8JJR - chains a and f of the 26 polymer chains in the assembly; structure by electron microscopy, 2.80 A resolution.

# Chain a
Molecule: PsaA
Organism: Symbiodinium sp
Chain sequence (687 residues; numbered 1 to 687; the number before each row is that of its first residue):
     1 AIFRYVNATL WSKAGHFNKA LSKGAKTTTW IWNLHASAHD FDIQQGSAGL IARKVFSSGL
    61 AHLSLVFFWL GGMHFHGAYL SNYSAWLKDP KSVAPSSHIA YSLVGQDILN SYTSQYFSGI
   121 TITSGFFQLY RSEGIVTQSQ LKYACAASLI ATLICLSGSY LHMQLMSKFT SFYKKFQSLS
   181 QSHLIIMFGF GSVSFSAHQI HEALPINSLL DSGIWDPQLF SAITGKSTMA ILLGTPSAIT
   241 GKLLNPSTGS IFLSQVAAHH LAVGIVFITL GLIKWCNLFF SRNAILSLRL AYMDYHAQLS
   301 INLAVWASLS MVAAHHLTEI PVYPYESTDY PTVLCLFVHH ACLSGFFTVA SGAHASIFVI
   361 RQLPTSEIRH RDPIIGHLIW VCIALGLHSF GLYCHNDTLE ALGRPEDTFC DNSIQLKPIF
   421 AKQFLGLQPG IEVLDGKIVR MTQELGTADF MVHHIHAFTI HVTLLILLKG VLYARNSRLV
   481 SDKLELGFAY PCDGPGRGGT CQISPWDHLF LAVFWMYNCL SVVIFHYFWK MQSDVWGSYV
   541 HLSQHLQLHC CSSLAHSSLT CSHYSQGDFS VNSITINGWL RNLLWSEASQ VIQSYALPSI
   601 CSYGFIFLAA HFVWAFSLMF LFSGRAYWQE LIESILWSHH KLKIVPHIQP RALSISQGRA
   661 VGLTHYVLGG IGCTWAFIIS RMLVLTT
Unresolved in the structure: 222-229, 542-555
Ion coordination: chlorophyll a Mg near Gln106 (its only coordinating residue here); 4Fe-4S cluster Fe near Cys492 (its only coordinating residue here)
Ligand contacts:
  - beta-carotene (BCR), molecule 1: Leu65, Phe68, Trp69
  - beta-carotene (BCR), molecule 2: Phe67, Leu70, His74, Ala144, Ala147, Ser148, Ala151, Phe190, Ser194
  - beta-carotene (BCR), molecule 3: Trp69, Ile186, Met187, Phe190, Gly191, Ser194
  - beta-carotene (BCR), molecule 4: Ser300, Ala304, Ser308, Thr348, Ser351, Gly352, Ala355, Leu464, Leu467, Leu468, Val471
  - beta-carotene (BCR), molecule 5: Met619, Trp628, Leu631, Ile632, Ile635
  - chlorophyll a (CLA), molecule 1: Tyr5, Val6, Asn7, Ala8, Leu10, Trp11, His16, Leu50, Lys54, Ser57, Ser58, Ala61, Ser64, Leu65, Phe68, Thr152, Leu156, Ser159, Tyr160, Met163
  - chlorophyll a (CLA), molecule 2: Trp11, His16, Phe17, Leu34, His35, Ala38, His39, Phe41, Gln44, Lys54, Ser58, Ala61, His62, Leu65
  - chlorophyll a (CLA), molecule 3: Trp11, Ala14, Trp30, Ile31, Trp32, Leu34, His35
  - chlorophyll a (CLA), molecule 4: Thr28, Ile31, Trp32, Ile632, Ile635, Leu636, His639, Ile644, Pro646, Ile648, Pro650, Arg651, Leu653
  - chlorophyll a (CLA), molecule 5: Trp32, Leu65, Val613, Phe616, Phe620, Leu653, Gln657, Ala660, Val661, Thr664, His665, Leu668
  - chlorophyll a (CLA), molecule 6: His35, Ala36, Ser37, Ala38, His39, Asp40, Asp42, His296, Leu299, Leu303, Phe346, Phe347, Val349, Ala350, Ala353, His354, Ile357, Arg361, Phe488, Trp506, Leu509, Thr664, Leu668
  - chlorophyll a (CLA), molecule 7: His39, Phe41, Val55, Ser58, Gly59, His62, Leu63, Val66, Phe67, Tyr295, His296, Gln298, Leu299, Asn302, Leu303, Trp306
  - chlorophyll a (CLA), molecule 8: His39, His62, Leu65, Val66, Trp69, Phe346, Phe347
  - chlorophyll a (CLA), molecule 9: Phe56, Leu60, Ile154, Cys155, Ser157, Gly158, Leu161, His162, Leu165, Phe172
  - chlorophyll a (CLA), molecule 10: Phe56, Gly59, Leu60, Leu63, Phe172, Tyr173, Leu179, Ser182, His183, Ile186, Met187, Trp306
  - chlorophyll a (CLA), molecule 11: Phe68, Trp69, Gly71, Gly72, Met73, Phe75, His76, Leu80, His98, Ile99, Tyr101, Cys145, Leu149
  - chlorophyll a (CLA), molecule 12: Phe68, His98, Ile99, Ala100, Tyr101, Leu103, Val104, Gln106, Leu109, Ile120, Ser602, Phe605, Ile606
  - chlorophyll a (CLA), molecule 13: Trp69, Met73, His76, Ser97, His98, Ile120, Thr121, Ile122, Thr123, Ser124, Ser602, Tyr603, Ile606, Ala609, Ala610, Val613, Leu668, Ile671, Gly672, Trp675
  - chlorophyll a (CLA), molecule 14: Trp69, Met73, Thr123, Ser124, Phe126, Cys335, Val338, His339, Cys342, Leu343, Phe346, Ile606, Ile671, Thr674, Trp675, Ile678
  - chlorophyll a (CLA), molecule 15: Trp69, Leu70, Ser124, Gly125, Phe126, Leu129, Phe188, Phe267, Trp306, Leu309, Ser310, Ala313, Leu317, Tyr323, Leu336, His339, His340, Leu343, Phe347
  - chlorophyll a (CLA), molecule 16: Leu129, Ser132, Met187, Phe188, Gly191, Ser192, Phe195, Gln199, Leu253, Val256, His259, His260, Val263, Phe267, Leu309, Val312, Ala313, His316, Leu317, Val322, Tyr323
  - chlorophyll a (CLA), molecule 17: Glu133, Gly134, Ile135, Gln140, Tyr143, Ala144, Ala147, Gly191, Ser194, Phe195, Ala197, His198, Glu202
  - chlorophyll a (CLA), molecule 18: Tyr173, Lys174, Phe176, Leu179, Ser180, His183, Leu184, Phe188, Leu288, Arg289, Tyr292, Met293, Asp294, Tyr295, Gln298, Ile301, Asn302, Val305, Trp306, Gln362
  - chlorophyll a (CLA), molecule 19: Val193, Ser194, Ser196, Ala197, Ile200, His201, Ile231, Leu261
  - chlorophyll a (CLA), molecule 20: Leu232, Ser237, Ala238, Ile239, Thr240, Ser254, Gln255, Ala258
  - chlorophyll a (CLA), molecule 21: Ile239, Thr240, Gly241, Ile251, Gln255, Val256, Ala258, His259, Ala262, Val263, Val266, His316, Ile320, Val322, Phe424, Leu425
  - chlorophyll a (CLA), molecule 22: Leu270, Ile273, Phe279, Phe280, Ser281, Ala284, Ile285
  - chlorophyll a (CLA), molecule 23: Ala284, Ile285, Leu288, Tyr292, Ile301, Ala304, Val305, Glu367
  - chlorophyll a (CLA), molecule 24: Tyr292, Ala297, Ser300, Ile301, Ala355, Phe358, Val359, Pro364, Thr365, Glu367, Leu468, Val471, Leu472
  - chlorophyll a (CLA), molecule 25: Val305, Ser308, Leu309, Val312, His315, His316, Glu319, Ile320, Phe424, Leu425
  - chlorophyll a (CLA), molecule 26: Met311, Val312, His315, Thr348, Ile460, Thr463, Leu464, Leu467, Cys519
  - chlorophyll a (CLA), molecule 27: Met311, His315, Glu319, Phe337, Phe420, Ala421, Lys422, Phe424, Gln443, Leu445, His453, His456, Ile460, Val523, His526, Tyr527, Met531
  - chlorophyll a (CLA), molecule 28: Glu367, His370, Pro373, Ile374, His377
  - chlorophyll a (CLA), molecule 29: Pro373, His377, Trp380
  - chlorophyll a (CLA), molecule 30: Ile374, His377, Leu378, Trp380, Val381, Ala457, Ile460, His461, Leu464, Leu468
  - chlorophyll a (CLA), molecule 31: Ile379, Trp380, Ile383
  - chlorophyll a (CLA), molecule 32: Ile379, Cys382, Ile383, Gly386, Leu387, Phe390, Gly391, Cys394, Phe458, Val462, Leu465, Ile466, Leu511, Phe514, Trp515
  - chlorophyll a (CLA), molecule 33: Trp380, Ile383, Ala384, Leu387, His388
  - chlorophyll a (CLA), molecule 34: Val381, Leu385, Lys417, Pro418, Ile419, Phe420, Ala421, Asp449, Phe450, His453, His454, Ala457, His461
  - chlorophyll a (CLA), molecule 35: Leu387, His388, Gly391, Leu392, Cys394, His395, Thr398, Leu399, Leu402, Arg404, Asp407, Phe409, Ile414
  - chlorophyll a (CLA), molecule 36: Phe390, Tyr393, Val452, Ile455, Phe458, Thr459, Tyr517, Asn518, Ser521, Val522, Phe525, Ile576, Trp579, Leu580, Leu584, Ala588, Ile592, Phe607, His611, Trp614, Tyr666, Gly670, Cys673, Thr674, Phe677
  - chlorophyll a (CLA), molecule 37: Phe390, Cys394, Asp397, Phe458, Phe514, Trp515, Tyr517, Asn518, Ile576, Leu580, Trp614, Tyr666
  - chlorophyll a (CLA), molecule 38: Thr398, Ala401, Leu402
  - chlorophyll a (CLA), molecule 39: Ile419, Phe420, Lys422
  - chlorophyll a (CLA), molecule 40: Leu580, Leu584, Trp585, Trp614
  - chlorophyll a (CLA), molecule 41: Phe605, Leu608, Ala609, His611, Phe612, Trp614, Ala615
  - chlorophyll a (CLA), molecule 42: Phe612, Ala615, Phe616, Leu618, Met619, Phe622, Ser623, Tyr627, Trp628, Leu631
  - chlorophyll a (CLA), molecule 43: Ile635, Ser638, His639, Leu642, Ile644
  - chlorophyll a (CLA), molecule 44: Trp637, Ser638, Lys641, Leu642
  - phylloquinone (PQN): Trp32, Met619, Phe620, Ser623, Gly624, Arg625, Trp628, Ile632, Arg651, Ala652, Leu653, Ser654, Gly658
  - 4Fe-4S cluster (SF4): Pro491, Cys492, Gly494, Pro495, Cys501, Ile655, Arg659
  - Dinoxanthin (UIX; [(1S,5R)-3,3,5-trimethyl-5-oxidanyl-4-[(3E,5E,7E,9E,11E,13E,15E,17E)-3,7,12,16-tetramethyl-18-[(1S,4S,6R)-2,2,6-trimethyl-4-oxidanyl-7-oxabicyclo[4.1.0]heptan-1-yl]octadeca-1,3,5,7,9,11,13,15,17-nonaenylidene]cyclohexyl] ethanoate): Tyr101, Ser102, Leu103
What the authors report for this chain:
  - conformationally variable residues (loop rearrangement): Ile2 to Val6, Gln44 to Ser47, Gln164 to Ser171, Gly213 to Leu244, Cys276 to Asp294, Gln362 to Ile368, Ala421 to Ile431, Tyr539 to Cys561

# Chain f
Molecule: PsaF
Organism: Symbiodinium sp
Chain sequence (279 residues; row label = number of the first residue in the row):
     1 MARPGSALLC VAAATVLVAA AVAFVGSPAG THAPSTGRSV ELGSRALPPA AESAAASGEA
    61 AAEQSGAESF MKWTAAGLLA GLVMAVSSST PASALPKPTD MFGGVDIDLE NTPEHWTIKA
   121 SKRLELCKDN KAYKKKFKDE LYKTEKQQKK YATGSAVYAR FNKKIAQIKN RQEAYGDRLC
   181 GKQDGNPRVV ATGEWNVRAS VMWPASIFLY TAGWIGWAGR SYLIRTNDET KELNIDVPLA
   241 LTCMASGFSW PVAAWQEIVN GEMAVPSSQI HPGGPYTQS
Unresolved in the structure: 1-110
Disulfide bonds: Cys127-Cys180
Ion coordination: chlorophyll a Mg near Thr192 (its only coordinating residue here)
Ligand contacts:
  - beta-carotene (BCR), molecule 1: Ala191, Thr192, Gly193, Met202, Gly213, Gly216, Trp217, Arg220, Trp250, Ala254, Met263
  - beta-carotene (BCR), molecule 2: Pro204, Ile207, Phe208, Thr211, Ile215
  - chlorophyll a (CLA), molecule 1: Trp116, Thr117, Thr192, Gly193, Glu194, Trp195, Met202
  - chlorophyll a (CLA), molecule 2: Ala191, Met202, Ala205, Ser206, Leu209
  - chlorophyll a (CLA), molecule 3: Pro204, Ala205, Phe208, Leu209, Ala212, Gly213, Ile215, Gly216, Trp250
  - chlorophyll a (CLA), molecule 4: Leu209, Trp255, Ile258, Ala264, Ser267
  - chlorophyll a (CLA), molecule 5: Tyr210, Phe248, Ser249, Pro251, Val252
  - chlorophyll a (CLA), molecule 6: Thr211, Trp214, Ile215, Ala218, Met244
  - chlorophyll a (CLA), molecule 7: Trp214, Ala245, Phe248
  - chlorophyll a (CLA), molecule 8: Ile215, Gly216, Ala218, Gly219, Arg220, Tyr222, Leu223, Ala240, Cys243, Met244
  - chlorophyll a (CLA), molecule 9: Tyr222, Leu223, Glu232, Ile235
  - chlorophyll a (CLA), molecule 10: Leu241, Met244, Ala245

# How chain a and chain f interact
Pairs across the interface (47):
  Ser12(a) with Asn234(f)
  Ala25(a) with Glu229(f); Leu233(f), hydrophobic
  Lys26(a) with Glu229(f), salt bridge
  Trp30(a) with Leu233(f), hydrophobic
  Asp107(a) with Lys164(f)
  Ser111(a) with Tyr151(f)
  Tyr112(a) with Lys150(f); Tyr151(f), hydrogen bond (backbone-side chain)
  Ser114(a) with Tyr151(f)
  Gln115(a) with Lys150(f), hydrogen bond (side chain-backbone); Tyr151(f); Ala152(f), hydrogen bond (backbone-backbone); Ser155(f)
  Tyr116(a) with Ala152(f), hydrophobic; Ser155(f)
  Phe117(a) with Tyr151(f)
  Ser118(a) with Tyr151(f); Val157(f)
  Ala596(a) with Lys143(f)
  Pro598(a) with Gln147(f)
  Trp637(a) with Ser267(f); Ile270(f); His271(f)
  His640(a) with Val265(f); Ile270(f)
  Lys641(a) with Met263(f); Ala264(f); Val265(f), hydrogen bond (side chain-backbone); Pro266(f); Ser267(f); Ile270(f)
  Leu642(a) with Arg220(f), hydrogen bond (backbone-side chain); Met263(f)
  Lys643(a) with Arg220(f); Ile224(f); Glu262(f), hydrogen bond (side chain-backbone); Met263(f); Val265(f)
  Ile644(a) with Arg220(f); Leu223(f), hydrophobic
  Pro646(a) with Glu232(f)
  His647(a) with Asn227(f); Asp228(f); Glu229(f); Glu232(f), hydrogen bond (backbone-side chain)
  Ile648(a) with Glu232(f), hydrogen bond (backbone-side chain)
Other interface residues (no listed pair), chain a (27 interface residues in all): Ser102, Gly105, Asn110, Val645
Other interface residues (no listed pair), chain f (27 interface residues in all): Arg160, Pro272

# Overview
The chain a/chain f interface involves 27 residues from each chain; the contacts include 8 hydrogen bonds and
1 salt bridge. Polar contacts include Lys26(a)-Glu229(f), Tyr112(a)-Tyr151(f) and Gln115(a)-Lys150(f). 3
chlorophyll a molecules and one beta-carotene molecule are bound between chain a and chain f. From the paper:
conformational variability at Ile2(a), Gln44(a) and Gln164(a) among others.
Here chain a is PsaA and chain f is PsaF, both from Symbiodinium sp. Entry 8JJR (Cryo-EM structure of
Symbiodinium photosystem I) was determined by electron microscopy.
